Entry 2ZJ2 (X-ray diffraction, 2.40 A resolution); this record covers chain A.

# Chain A
Molecule: Putative ski2-type helicase
Source organism: Pyrococcus furiosus
Notes: EC 3.6.1.-
Reference sequence: O73946 (HELS_PYRFU); residue numbers follow UniProt; this construct covers 1-720
Sequence (720 residues; numbered 1 to 720; the number before each row is that of its first residue):
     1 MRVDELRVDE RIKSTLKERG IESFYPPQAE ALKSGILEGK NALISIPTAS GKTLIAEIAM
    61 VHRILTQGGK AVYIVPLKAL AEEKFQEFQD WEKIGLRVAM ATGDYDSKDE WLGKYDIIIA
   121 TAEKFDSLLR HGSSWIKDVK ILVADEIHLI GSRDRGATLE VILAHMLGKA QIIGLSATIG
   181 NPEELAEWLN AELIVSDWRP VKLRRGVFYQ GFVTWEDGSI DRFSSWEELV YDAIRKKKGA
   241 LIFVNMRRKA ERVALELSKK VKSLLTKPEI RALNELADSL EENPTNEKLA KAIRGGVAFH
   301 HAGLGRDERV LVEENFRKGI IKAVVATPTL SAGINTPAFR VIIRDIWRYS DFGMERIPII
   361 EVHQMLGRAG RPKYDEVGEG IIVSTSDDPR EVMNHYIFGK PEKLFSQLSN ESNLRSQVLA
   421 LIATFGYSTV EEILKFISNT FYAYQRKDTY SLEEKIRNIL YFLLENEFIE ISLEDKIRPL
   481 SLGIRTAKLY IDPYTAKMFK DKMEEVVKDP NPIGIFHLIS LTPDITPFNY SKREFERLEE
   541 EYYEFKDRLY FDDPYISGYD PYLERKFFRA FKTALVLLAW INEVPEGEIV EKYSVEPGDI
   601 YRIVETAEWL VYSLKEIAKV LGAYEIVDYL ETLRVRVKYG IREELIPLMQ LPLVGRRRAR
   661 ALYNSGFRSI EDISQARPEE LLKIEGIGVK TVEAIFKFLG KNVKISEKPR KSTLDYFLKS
Unresolved in the structure: 332-335, 557-563, 665-720
Reported in the primary citation:
  - mutagenesis - R306A, R309A: decreased binding to DNA

# Overview
From the paper: R306A and R309A reduce binding to DNA.
Chain A is Putative ski2-type helicase (Pyrococcus furiosus); the structure, Archaeal DNA helicase Hjm apo
state in form 1, was determined by X-ray diffraction, deposited together with 2ZJ5, 2ZJ8 and 2ZJA.
